Entry 3J3Y (electron microscopy); this record covers chains dz and dA of the 1176 polymer chains in the assembly.

[Chain dz (and dA)]
Protein: capsid protein
From: Human immunodeficiency virus 1
Notes: chain dA of this document is another copy of the same molecule, construct and numbering; everything in this record applies to it too
Reference sequence: Q79791 (Q79791_9HIV1); residues 1-231 here correspond to UniProt positions 133-363 (UniProt number = residue number + 132)
Amino-acid sequence (231 residues; row label = number of the first residue in the row):
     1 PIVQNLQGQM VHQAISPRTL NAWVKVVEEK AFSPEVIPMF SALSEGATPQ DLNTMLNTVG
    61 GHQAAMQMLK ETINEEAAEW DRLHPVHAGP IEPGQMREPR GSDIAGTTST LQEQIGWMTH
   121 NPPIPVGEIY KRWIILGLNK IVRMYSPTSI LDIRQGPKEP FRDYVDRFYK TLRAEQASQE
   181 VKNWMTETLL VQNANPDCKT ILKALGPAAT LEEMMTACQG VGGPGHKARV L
Construct notes: engineered mutation E92 (Ala224 in Q79791)

[Interface between chain dz and chain dA]
Contacting residue pairs - 50 pairs, chain dz then chain dA:
  Q9(dz) - L6(dA)
  V11(dz) - Q4(dA)
  V11(dz) - L6(dA)
  H12(dz) - Q4(dA)
  Q13(dz) - V3(dA)
  A14(dz) - E45(dA)
  I15(dz) - A42(dA)
  S16(dz) - T19(dA)
  P17(dz) - T19(dA)
  P17(dz) - A22(dA)
  P17(dz) - M39(dA)
  R18(dz) - R18(dA)
  R18(dz) - T19(dA)
  R18(dz) - A22(dA)
  L20(dz) - M39(dA)
  L20(dz) - A42(dA)
  N21(dz) - A22(dA)
  N21(dz) - V26(dA)
  N21(dz) - M39(dA)
  V24(dz) - M39(dA)
  K25(dz) - E29(dA)
  E28(dz) - K30(dA)
  N57(dz) - P38(dA)
  T58(dz) - P38(dA)
  T58(dz) - M39(dA)
  G60(dz) - K170(dA)
  G60(dz) - R173(dA)
  H62(dz) - D166(dA)
  Q63(dz) - D166(dA)
  Q63(dz) - Y169(dA)
  Q63(dz) - K170(dA)
  Q63(dz) - R173(dA)
  A64(dz) - V165(dA)
  A64(dz) - D166(dA)
  A64(dz) - Y169(dA)
  A64(dz) - M215(dA)
  Q67(dz) - Y169(dA)
  Q67(dz) - L211(dA)
  M68(dz) - L211(dA)
  M68(dz) - E212(dA)
  E75(dz) - E212(dA)
  L111(dz) - E45(dA)
  I115(dz) - Q4(dA)
  K140(dz) - E212(dA)
  M144(dz) - M215(dA)
  M144(dz) - Q219(dA)
  Y145(dz) - M215(dA)
  S146(dz) - Q219(dA)
  T148(dz) - Q219(dA)
  T148(dz) - G220(dA)
Also at the interface, not in a pair above, chain dz (35 interface residues in all): M10, T54, G61, R143, P147
Also at the interface, not in a pair above, chain dA (31 interface residues in all): N5, S16, W23, K25, E35, L43, R162, T216

[In short]
Chain dz and chain dA form an interface of 35 and 31 residues respectively.
Chain dz and chain dA are both capsid protein (Human immunodeficiency virus 1); the structure, Atomic-level
structure of the entire HIV-1 capsid (186 hexamers + 12 pentamers), was determined by electron microscopy
(same publication as 3J4F, 3J34 and 3J3Q).
